Entry 1VQO (X-ray diffraction, 2.20 A resolution); this record covers chains 0 and Y of the 32 polymer chains in the assembly.

# Chain 0
Molecule: 23S ribosomal RNA
Organism: Haloarcula marismortui
Sequence (2922 nucleotides; numbered 2 to 2923; the number before each row is that of its first residue):
     2 UUGGCUACUA UGCCAGCUGG UGGAUUGCUC GGCUCAGGCG CUGAUGAAGG ACGUGCCAAG
    62 CUGCGAUAAG CCAUGGGGAG CCGCACGGAG GCGAAGAACC AUGGAUUUCC GAAUGAGAAU
   122 CUCUCUAACA AUUGCUUCGC GCAAUGAGGA ACCCCGAGAA CUGAAACAUC UCAGUAUCGG
   182 GAGGAACAGA AAACGCAAUG UGAUGUCGUU AGUAACCGCG AGUGAACGCG AUACAGCCCA
   242 AACCGAAGCC CUCACGGGCA AUGUGGUGUC AGGGCUACCU CUCAUCAGCC GACCGUCUCG
   302 ACGAAGUCUC UUGGAACAGA GCGUGAUACA GGGUGACAAC CCCGUACUCG AGACCAGUAC
   362 GACGUGCGGU AGUGCCAGAG UAGCGGGGGU UGGAUAUCCC UCGCGAAUAA CGCAGGCAUC
   422 GACUGCGAAG GCUAAACACA ACCUGAGACC GAUAGUGAAC AAGUAGUGUG AACGAACGCU
   482 GCAAAGUACC CUCAGAAGGG AGGCGAAAUA GAGCAUGAAA UCAGUUGGCG AUCGAGCGAC
   542 AGGGCAUACA AGGUCCCUCG ACGAAUGACC GACGCGCGAG CGUCCAGUAA GACUCACGGG
   602 AAGCCGAUGU UCUGUCGUAC GUUUUGAAAA ACGAGCCAGG GAGUGUGUCU GCAUGGCAAG
   662 UCUAACCGGA GUAUCCGGGG AGGCACAGGG AAACCGACAU GGCCGCAGGG CUUUGCCCGA
   722 GGGCCGCCGU CUUCAAGGGC GGGGAGCCAU GUGGACACGA CCCGAAUCCG GACGAUCUAC
   782 GCAUGGACAA GAUGAAGCGU GCCGAAAGGC ACGUGGAAGU CUGUUAGAGU UGGUGUCCUA
   842 CAAUACCCUC UCGUGAUCUA UGUGUAGGGG UGAAAGGCCC AUCGAGUCCG GCAACAGCUG
   902 GUUCCAAUCG AAACAUGUCG AAGCAUGACC UCCGCCGAGG UAGUCUGUGA GGUAGAGCGA
   962 CCGAUUGGUG UGUCCGCCUC CGAGAGGAGU CGGCACACCU GUCAAACUCC AAACUUACAG
  1022 ACGCCGUUUG ACGCGGGGAU UCCGGUGCGC GGGGUAAGCC UGUGUACCAG GAGGGGAACA
  1082 ACCCAGAGAU AGGUUAAGGU CCCCAAGUGU GGAUUAAGUG UAAUCCUCUG AAGGUGGUCU
  1142 CGAGCCCUAG ACAGCCGGGA GGUGAGCUUA GAAGCAGCUA CCCUCUAAGA AAAGCGUAAC
  1202 AGCUUACCGG CCGAGGUUUG AGGCGCCCAA AAUGAUCGGG ACUCAAAUCC ACCACCGAGA
  1262 CCUGUCCGUA CCACUCAUAC UGGUAAUCGA GUAGAUUGGC GCUCUAAUUG GAUGGAAGUA
  1322 GGGGUGAAAA CUCCUAUGGA CCGAUUAGUG ACGAAAAUCC UGGCCAUAGU AGCAGCGAUA
  1382 GUCGGGUGAG AACCCCGACG GCCUAAUGGA UAAGGGUUCC UCAGCACUGC UGAUCAGCUG
  1442 AGGGUUAGCC GGUCCUAAGU CAUACCGCAA CUCGACUAUG ACGAAAUGGG AAACGGGUUA
  1502 AUAUUCCCGU GCCACUAUGC AGUGAAAGUU GACGCCCUGG GGUCGAUCAC GCUGGGCAUU
  1562 CGCCCAGUCG AACCGUCCAA CUCCGUGGAA GCCGUAAUGG CAGGAAGCGG ACGAACGGCG
  1622 GCAUAGGGAA ACGUGAUUCA ACCUGGGGCC CAUGAAAAGA CGAGCAUAGU GUCCGUACCG
  1682 AGAACCGACA CAGGUGUCCA UGGCGGCGAA AGCCAAGGCC UGUCGGGAGC AACCAACGUU
  1742 AGGGAAUUCG GCAAGUUAGU CCCGUACCUU CGGAAGAAGG GAUGCCUGCU CCGGAACGGA
  1802 GCAGGUCGCA GUGACUCGGA AGCUCGGACU GUCUAGUAAC AACAUAGGUG ACCGCAAAUC
  1862 CGCAAGGACU CGUACGGUCA CUGAAUCCUG CCCAGUGCAG GUAUCUGAAC ACCUCGUACA
  1922 AGAGGACGAA GGACCUGUCA ACGGCGGGGG UAACUAUGAC CCUCUUAAGG UAGCGUAGUA
  1982 CCUUGCCGCA UCAGUAGCGG CUUGCAUGAA UGGAUUAACC AGAGCUUCAC UGUCCCAACG
  2042 UUGGGCCCGG UGAACUGUAC AUUCCAGUGC GGAGUCUGGA GACACCCAGG GGGAAGCGAA
  2102 GACCCUAUGG AGCUUUACUG CAGGCUGUCG CUGAGACGUG GUCGCCGAUG UGCAGCAUAG
  2162 GUAGGAGACA CUACACAGGU ACCCGCGCUA GCGGGCCACC GAGUCAACAG UGAAAUACUA
  2222 CCCGUCGGUG ACUGCGACUC UCACUCCGGG AGGAGGACAC CGAUAGCCGG GCAGUUUGAC
  2282 UGGGGCGGUA CGCGCUCGAA AAGAUAUCGA GCGCGCCCUA UGGCUAUCUC AGCCGGGACA
  2342 GAGACCCGGC GAAGAGUGCA AGAGCAAAAG AUAGCUUGAC AGUGUUCUUC CCAACGAGGA
  2402 ACGCUGACGC GAAAGCGUGG UCUAGCGAAC CAAUUAGCCU GCUUGAUGCG GGCAAUUGAU
  2462 GACAGAAAAG CUACCCUAGG GAUAACAGAG UCGUCACUCG CAAGAGCACA UAUCGACCGA
  2522 GUGGCUUGCU ACCUCGAUGU CGGUUCCCUC CAUCCUGCCC GUGCAGAAGC GGGCAAGGGU
  2582 GAGGUUGUUC GCCUAUUAAA GGAGGUCGUG AGCUGGGUUU AGACCGUCGU GAGACAGGUC
  2642 GGCUGCUAUC UACUGGGUGU GUAAUGGUGU CUGACAAGAA CGACCGUAUA GUACGAGAGG
  2702 AACUACGGUU GGUGGCCACU GGUGUACCGG UUGUUCGAGA GAGCACGUGC CGGGUAGCCA
  2762 CGCCACACGG GGUAAGAGCU GAACGCAUCU AAGCUCGAAA CCCACUUGGA AAAGAGACAC
  2822 CGCCGAGGUC CCGCGUACAA GACGCGGUCG AUAGACUCGG GGUGUGCGCG UCGAGGUAAC
  2882 GAGACGUUAA GCCCACGAGC ACUAACAGAC CAAAGCCAUC AU
Disordered / not traced: 2-9, 126-127, 715, 971-998, 1560, 1952-1963, 2137-2236, 2339-2343, 2665-2666, 2915-2923
Construct notes: modified residue (628, 2587-2588, 2619, 2621)
Modified residues: 1MA (6-hydro-1-methyladenosine-5'-monophosphate) at position 628, OMU (o2'-methyluridine 5'-monophosphate) at position 2587, OMG (o2'-methylguanosine-5'-monophosphate) at position 2588, UR3 (3-methyluridine-5'-monophoshate) at position 2619, PSU (pseudouridine-5'-monophosphate) at position 2621
Bound ions: Na+ site 1: U12 (together with Sr2+) (shared with 1 residue of chain R); Mg2+ site 1 near G28 (its only coordinating residue here); Sr2+ site 1: G33, C34, U457; Na+ site 2: C40, A442, C443; Na+ site 3: G56, A59, G61; Sr2+ site 2: G84, C85 (shared with 1 residue of chain T); Sr2+ site 3: C85, A86, C87 (shared with 1 residue of chain T); Na+ site 4 near U108 (its only coordinating residue here); Mg2+ site 2 near U115 (its only coordinating residue here); Na+ site 5: C130, U146; Na+ site 6: C141, G142; Sr2+ site 4: G147, A183 (shared with 1 residue of chain M); 78 more Mg2+ sites not listed; 2 more K+ sites not listed; 58 more Na+ sites not listed; 86 more Sr2+ sites not listed

# Chain Y
Molecule: 50S ribosomal protein L32E
Organism: Haloarcula marismortui
UniProt: P12736 (RL32_HALMA); residue numbers follow UniProt; this construct covers 0-240
Chain sequence (241 residues; each row starts with the number of its first residue; numbering starts at 0):
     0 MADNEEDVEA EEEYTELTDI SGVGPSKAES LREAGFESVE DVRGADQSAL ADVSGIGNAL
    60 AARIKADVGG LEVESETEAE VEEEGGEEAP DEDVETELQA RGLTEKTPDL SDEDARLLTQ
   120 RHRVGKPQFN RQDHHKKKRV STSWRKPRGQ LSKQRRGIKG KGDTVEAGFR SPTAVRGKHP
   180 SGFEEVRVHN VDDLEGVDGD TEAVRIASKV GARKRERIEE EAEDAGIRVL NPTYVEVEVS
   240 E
Disordered / not traced: 0-94, 237-240
Bound ions: Mg2+: His133, Lys136, Val139; Sr2+: Ser207 (shared with A1317(0) of chain 0)

# How chain 0 and chain Y interact
Pairs across the interface (171; chain 0 residue first):
  G320(0) - Arg212(Y)  sugar contact
  A521(0) - Lys137(Y)  salt bridge to the phosphate
  U522(0) - Lys137(Y)  salt bridge to the phosphate
  G537(0) - Lys135(Y)  hydrogen bond to the sugar
  G537(0) - Lys160(Y)  sugar contact
  C538(0) - His134(Y)  salt bridge to the phosphate
  C538(0) - Lys135(Y)  salt bridge to the phosphate
  G539(0) - His134(Y)  hydrogen bond to the phosphate
  G539(0) - Gly159(Y)  hydrogen bond to the base
  A540(0) - Gln127(Y)  hydrogen bond to the phosphate
  A540(0) - Gly159(Y)  sugar contact
  A540(0) - Gly161(Y)  sugar contact
  C541(0) - Pro126(Y)  phosphate contact
  C541(0) - Gln127(Y)  hydrogen bond to the phosphate
  A551(0) - Tyr233(Y)  phosphate contact
  A552(0) - Arg204(Y)  hydrogen bond to the phosphate
  A552(0) - Leu229(Y)  sugar contact
  A552(0) - Asn230(Y)  sugar contact
  A552(0) - Pro231(Y)  phosphate contact
  A552(0) - Tyr233(Y)  hydrogen bond to the phosphate
  G553(0) - His178(Y)  salt bridge to the phosphate
  G553(0) - Pro179(Y)  sugar contact
  G553(0) - Arg204(Y)  salt bridge to the phosphate
  G554(0) - His178(Y)  phosphate contact
  G554(0) - Ser180(Y)  phosphate contact
  G554(0) - Arg227(Y)  salt bridge to the phosphate
  U555(0) - His121(Y)  phosphate contact
  C556(0) - His121(Y)  salt bridge to the phosphate
  C594(0) - Arg122(Y)  hydrogen bond to the phosphate
  U595(0) - Thr118(Y)  phosphate contact
  U595(0) - Arg122(Y)  salt bridge to the phosphate
  C617(0) - Lys158(Y)  hydrogen bond to the sugar
  C617(0) - Gly159(Y)  base contact
  G618(0) - Lys158(Y)  sugar contact
  G618(0) - Lys160(Y)  hydrogen bond to the sugar
  A620(0) - Asp132(Y)  hydrogen bond to the sugar
  A620(0) - Lys135(Y)  hydrogen bond to the sugar
  A620(0) - Lys152(Y)  phosphate contact
  A620(0) - Lys160(Y)  salt bridge to the phosphate
  C621(0) - Gln131(Y)  hydrogen bond to the phosphate
  C621(0) - Asp132(Y)  sugar contact
  C621(0) - Ser151(Y)  phosphate contact
  C621(0) - Lys152(Y)  salt bridge to the phosphate
  G622(0) - Gln131(Y)  hydrogen bond to the phosphate
  G622(0) - Arg147(Y)  phosphate contact
  G622(0) - Gly148(Y)  hydrogen bond to the phosphate
  G622(0) - Ser151(Y)  phosphate contact
  U623(0) - Gly148(Y)  phosphate contact
  U623(0) - Gln149(Y)  hydrogen bond to the phosphate
  U623(0) - Leu150(Y)  base contact
  U624(0) - Leu150(Y)  base contact
  U625(0) - Leu150(Y)  base contact
  1MA_628(0) - Leu150(Y)  sugar contact
  A629(0) - Lys152(Y)  salt bridge to the phosphate
  C637(0) - Lys136(Y)  salt bridge to the phosphate
  C637(0) - Arg138(Y)  salt bridge to the phosphate
  C638(0) - Lys136(Y)  phosphate contact
  C638(0) - Lys137(Y)  hydrogen bond to the phosphate
  C638(0) - Arg138(Y)  salt bridge to the phosphate
  A639(0) - Arg138(Y)  phosphate contact
  C905(0) - Arg144(Y)  salt bridge to the phosphate
  C906(0) - Trp143(Y)  hydrogen bond to the phosphate
  C906(0) - Arg144(Y)  phosphate contact
  C906(0) - Lys145(Y)  hydrogen bond to the phosphate
  C906(0) - Arg147(Y)  salt bridge to the phosphate
  A907(0) - Trp143(Y)  hydrogen bond to the phosphate
  A907(0) - Lys145(Y)  phosphate contact
  A907(0) - Val164(Y)  sugar contact
  A908(0) - Glu165(Y)  phosphate contact
  A908(0) - Ala166(Y)  hydrogen bond to the phosphate
  G1071(0) - Arg154(Y)  sugar contact
  G1072(0) - Arg154(Y)  salt bridge to the phosphate
  G1072(0) - Arg155(Y)  phosphate contact
  A1073(0) - Arg155(Y)  sugar contact
  A1073(0) - Gly156(Y)  hydrogen bond to the sugar
  A1073(0) - Ile157(Y)  phosphate contact
  G1074(0) - Ile157(Y)  phosphate contact
  G1074(0) - Lys158(Y)  hydrogen bond to the phosphate
  G1075(0) - Lys158(Y)  salt bridge to the phosphate
  G1089(0) - Glu165(Y)  hydrogen bond to the sugar
  G1089(0) - Gly167(Y)  hydrogen bond to the base
  A1090(0) - Gly167(Y)  sugar contact
  A1090(0) - Phe168(Y)  sugar contact
  U1091(0) - Val123(Y)  sugar contact
  U1266(0) - Arg115(Y)  hydrogen bond to the phosphate
  U1266(0) - Gln119(Y)  hydrogen bond to the sugar
  C1267(0) - Glu112(Y)  phosphate contact
  C1267(0) - Arg115(Y)  salt bridge to the phosphate
  C1267(0) - Leu116(Y)  sugar contact
  C1267(0) - Gln119(Y)  sugar contact
  C1267(0) - Pro171(Y)  sugar contact
  C1268(0) - Ala166(Y)  hydrogen bond to the sugar
  C1268(0) - Gly167(Y)  base contact
  C1268(0) - Arg169(Y)  sugar contact
  C1268(0) - Ser170(Y)  sugar contact
  C1268(0) - Pro171(Y)  phosphate contact
  C1268(0) - Thr172(Y)  hydrogen bond to the phosphate
  C1268(0) - Arg175(Y)  hydrogen bond to the phosphate
  G1269(0) - Ala166(Y)  sugar contact
  G1269(0) - Thr172(Y)  phosphate contact
  G1269(0) - Arg175(Y)  salt bridge to the phosphate
  U1293(0) - Gln149(Y)  hydrogen bond to the sugar
  U1293(0) - Arg154(Y)  sugar contact
  A1294(0) - Gln149(Y)  phosphate contact
  G1311(0) - His188(Y)  sugar contact
  G1311(0) - Asn189(Y)  phosphate contact
  G1311(0) - Lys208(Y)  base contact
  G1312(0) - His188(Y)  sugar contact
  G1312(0) - Asn189(Y)  phosphate contact
  G1312(0) - Lys208(Y)  hydrogen bond to the sugar
  G1312(0) - Val209(Y)  sugar contact
  G1312(0) - Lys213(Y)  salt bridge to the phosphate
  A1313(0) - Lys208(Y)  sugar contact
  A1313(0) - Val209(Y)  phosphate contact
  A1313(0) - Gly210(Y)  hydrogen bond to the phosphate
  A1313(0) - Lys213(Y)  salt bridge to the phosphate
  U1314(0) - Gly210(Y)  phosphate contact
  G1315(0) - Ala211(Y)  hydrogen bond to the phosphate
  G1315(0) - Arg212(Y)  hydrogen bond to the base
  G1315(0) - Glu215(Y)  hydrogen bond to the base
  G1316(0) - Gly210(Y)  phosphate contact
  G1316(0) - Ala211(Y)  hydrogen bond to the phosphate
  A1317(0) - Lys208(Y)  phosphate contact
  A1318(0) - Lys208(Y)  phosphate contact
  G1324(0) - Arg204(Y)  base contact
  G1325(0) - Pro179(Y)  sugar contact
  U1326(0) - Arg120(Y)  salt bridge to the phosphate
  U1326(0) - Gly176(Y)  sugar contact
  U1326(0) - Lys177(Y)  sugar contact
  G1327(0) - Arg120(Y)  salt bridge to the phosphate
  G1327(0) - Lys125(Y)  base contact
  G1327(0) - Arg169(Y)  hydrogen bond to the phosphate
  G1327(0) - Ser170(Y)  phosphate contact
  G1327(0) - Arg175(Y)  phosphate contact
  G1327(0) - Gly176(Y)  hydrogen bond to the phosphate
  A1328(0) - Lys125(Y)  phosphate contact
  A1328(0) - Phe128(Y)  sugar contact
  A1328(0) - Val164(Y)  base contact
  A1328(0) - Glu165(Y)  base contact
  A1328(0) - Ala166(Y)  base contact
  A1328(0) - Phe168(Y)  sugar contact
  A1328(0) - Arg169(Y)  salt bridge to the phosphate
  A1328(0) - Ser170(Y)  hydrogen bond to the phosphate
  A1328(0) - Arg175(Y)  salt bridge to the phosphate
  A1329(0) - Lys125(Y)  salt bridge to the phosphate
  A1329(0) - Phe128(Y)  phosphate contact
  A1329(0) - Trp143(Y)  phosphate contact
  A1329(0) - Val164(Y)  sugar contact
  A1329(0) - Arg169(Y)  base contact
  A1330(0) - Ser142(Y)  sugar contact
  A1330(0) - Trp143(Y)  hydrogen bond to the phosphate
  A1331(0) - Ser142(Y)  hydrogen bond to the phosphate
  A1331(0) - Arg144(Y)  salt bridge to the phosphate
  U1333(0) - Arg186(Y)  hydrogen bond to the phosphate
  U1333(0) - Arg204(Y)  sugar contact
  C1334(0) - Arg186(Y)  salt bridge to the phosphate
  C1334(0) - Arg204(Y)  hydrogen bond to the sugar
  C1334(0) - Ile205(Y)  sugar contact
  C1334(0) - Ala206(Y)  phosphate contact
  C1334(0) - Ser207(Y)  hydrogen bond to the phosphate
  C1334(0) - Asn230(Y)  hydrogen bond to the phosphate
  C1335(0) - Ser207(Y)  phosphate contact
  C1335(0) - Asn230(Y)  hydrogen bond to the phosphate
  C1343(0) - Lys208(Y)  hydrogen bond to the sugar
  G1344(0) - Lys208(Y)  hydrogen bond to the sugar
  A1356(0) - Arg130(Y)  salt bridge to the phosphate
  A1356(0) - Asp132(Y)  base contact
  A1356(0) - Lys136(Y)  base contact
  A1356(0) - Arg138(Y)  hydrogen bond to the base
  A1356(0) - Val139(Y)  base contact
  U2059(0) - Lys136(Y)  hydrogen bond to the sugar
Also at the interface, not in a pair above, chain 0 (75 interface residues in all): C596, U616, G636, G1260, A2060
Also at the interface, not in a pair above, chain Y (80 interface residues in all): Pro146, Asp162, Val174, Glu184, Arg214, Arg216

# Summary
The interface between chain 0 and chain Y involves 75 residues on one side and 80 on the other; the contacts
include 51 hydrogen bonds and 31 salt bridges. Polar pairs include G539(0)-Gly159(Y), G1089(0)-Gly167(Y) and
G1315(0)-Arg212(Y). G33(0), C34(0) and U457(0) coordinate Sr2+ site 1.
Chain 0 is 23S ribosomal RNA and chain Y is 50S ribosomal protein L32E, both from Haloarcula marismortui; the
structure, The structure of CCPMN bound to the large ribosomal subunit haloarcula marismortui, was determined
by X-ray diffraction (same publication as 1VQ4, 1VQ5, 1VQ8, 1VQ9, 1VQK, 1VQL, 1VQM and 1VQP).
